PDB entry 2YKR | electron microscopy, 9.80 A resolution (very low resolution: no residue pairs are listed; an interface is given only as per-side residue counts) | chains A and G of the 22 polymer chains in the assembly

== Chain A ==
Molecule: 16S RRNA
From: Escherichia coli
Sequence (1533 nucleotides; numbered 2 to 1534; the number before each row is that of its first residue):
     2 AAUUGAAGAG UUUGAUCAUG GCUCAGAUUG AACGCUGGCG GCAGGCCUAA CACAUGCAAG
    62 UCGAACGGUA ACAGGAAGAA GCUUGCUUCU UUGCUGACGA GUGGCGGACG GGUGAGUAAU
   122 GUCUGGGAAA CUGCCUGAUG GAGGGGGAUA ACUACUGGAA ACGGUAGCUA AUACCGCAUA
   182 ACGUCGCAAG ACCAAAGAGG GGGACCUUCG GGCCUCUUGC CAUCGGAUGU GCCCAGAUGG
   242 GAUUAGCUAG UAGGUGGGGU AACGGCUCAC CUAGGCGACG AUCCCUAGCU GGUCUGAGAG
   302 GAUGACCAGC CACACUGGAA CUGAGACACG GUCCAGACUC CUACGGGAGG CAGCAGUGGG
   362 GAAUAUUGCA CAAUGGGCGC AAGCCUGAUG CAGCCAUGCC GCGUGUAUGA AGAAGGCCUU
   422 CGGGUUGUAA AGUACUUUCA GCGGGGAGGA AGGGAGUAAA GUUAAUACCU UUGCUCAUUG
   482 ACGUUACCCG CAGAAGAAGC ACCGGCUAAC UCCGUGCCAG CAGCCGCGGU AAUACGGAGG
   542 GUGCAAGCGU UAAUCGGAAU UACUGGGCGU AAAGCGCACG CAGGCGGUUU GUUAAGUCAG
   602 AUGUGAAAUC CCCGGGCUCA ACCUGGGAAC UGCAUCUGAU ACUGGCAAGC UUGAGUCUCG
   662 UAGAGGGGGG UAGAAUUCCA GGUGUAGCGG UGAAAUGCGU AGAGAUCUGG AGGAAUACCG
   722 GUGGCGAAGG CGGCCCCCUG GACGAAGACU GACGCUCAGG UGCGAAAGCG UGGGGAGCAA
   782 ACAGGAUUAG AUACCCUGGU AGUCCACGCC GUAAACGAUG UCGACUUGGA GGUUGUGCCC
   842 UUGAGGCGUG GCUUCCGGAG CUAACGCGUU AAGUCGACCG CCUGGGGAGU ACGGCCGCAA
   902 GGUUAAAACU CAAAUGAAUU GACGGGGGCC CGCACAAGCG GUGGAGCAUG UGGUUUAAUU
   962 CGAUGCAACG CGAAGAACCU UACCUGGUCU UGACAUCCAC GGAAGUUUUC AGAGAUGAGA
  1022 AUGUGCCUUC GGGAACCGUG AGACAGGUGC UGCAUGGCUG UCGUCAGCUC GUGUUGUGAA
  1082 AUGUUGGGUU AAGUCCCGCA ACGAGCGCAA CCCUUAUCCU UUGUUGCCAG CGGUCCGGCC
  1142 GGGAACUCAA AGGAGACUGC CAGUGAUAAA CUGGAGGAAG GUGGGGAUGA CGUCAAGUCA
  1202 UCAUGGCCCU UACGACCAGG GCUACACACG UGCUACAAUG GCGCAUACAA AGAGAAGCGA
  1262 CCUCGCGAGA GCAAGCGGAC CUCAUAAAGU GCGUCGUAGU CCGGAUUGGA GUCUGCAACU
  1322 CGACUCCAUG AAGUCGGAAU CGCUAGUAAU CGUGGAUCAG AAUGCCACGG UGAAUACGUU
  1382 CCCGGGCCUU GUACACACCG CCCGUCACAC CAUGGGAGUG GGUUGCAAAA GAAGUAGGUA
  1442 GCUUAACCUU CGGGAGGGCG CUUACCACUU UGUGAUUCAU GACUGGGGUG AAGUCGUAAC
  1502 AAGGUAACCG UAGGGGAACC UGCGGUUGGA UCA

== Chain G ==
Protein: 30S ribosomal protein S7
From: Escherichia coli
UniProt: E3XT25 (E3XT25_ECOLX); residues 1-151 here correspond to UniProt positions 2-152 (UniProt number = residue number + 1)
Sequence (151 residues; row label = number of the first residue in the row):
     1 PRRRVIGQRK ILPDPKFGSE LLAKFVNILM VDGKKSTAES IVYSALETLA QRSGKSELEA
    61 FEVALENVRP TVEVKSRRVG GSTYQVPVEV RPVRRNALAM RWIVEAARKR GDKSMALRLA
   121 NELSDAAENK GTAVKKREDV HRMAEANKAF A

== Interface between chain A and chain G ==
At this resolution (10 A) residue pairs are not listed: 45 residues of chain A and 52 of chain G lie at the interface.

== In short ==
45 residues of chain A and 52 residues of chain G are in contact.
Chain A is 16S RRNA and chain G is 30S ribosomal protein S7, both from Escherichia coli; the structure, 30S
ribosomal subunit with RsgA bound in the presence of GMPPNP, was determined by electron microscopy.
